6HKT - chains I and y of the 50 polymer chains in the assembly; structure by X-ray diffraction, 9.70 A resolution (very low resolution: no residue pairs are listed; an interface is given only as per-side residue counts).

Chain I:
Molecule: 1122-nt DNA strand
Sequence (1122 nucleotides; row label = number of the first residue in the row):
     1 ATCACCCTAT ACGCGGCCGC CCTGGAGAAT CCCGGTGCCG AGGCCGCTCA ATTGGTCGTA
    61 GACAGCTCTA GCACCGCTTA AACGCACGTA CGCGCTGTCC CCCGCGTTTT AACCGCCAAG
   121 GGGATTACTC CCTAGTCTCC AGGCACGTGT CAGATATATA CATCCTGTGC ATGTATTGAA
   181 CAGCCCCGAG ACCCTATACG CGGCCGCCCT GGAGAATCCC GGTGCCGAGG CCGCTCAATT
   241 GGTCGTAGAC AGCTCTAGCA CCGCTTAAAC GCACGTACGC GCTGTCCCCC GCGTTTTAAC
   301 CGCCAAGGGG ATTACTCCCT AGTCTCCAGG CACGTGTCAG ATATATACAT CCTGTGCATG
   361 TATTGAACAG CCCCGAGACC CTATACGCGG CCGCCCTGGA GAATCCCGGT GCCGAGGCCG
   421 CTCAATTGGT CGTAGACAGC TCTAGCACCG CTTAAACGCA CGTACGCGCT GTCCCCCGCG
   481 TTTTAACCGC CAAGGGGATT ACTCCCTAGT CTCCAGGCAC GTGTCAGATA TATACATCCT
   541 GTGCATGTAT TGAACAGCCC CGAGACCCTA TACGCGGCCG CCCTGGAGAA TCCCGGTGCC
   601 GAGGCCGCTC AATTGGTCGT AGACAGCTCT AGCACCGCTT AAACGCACGT ACGCGCTGTC
   661 CCCCGCGTTT TAACCGCCAA GGGGATTACT CCCTAGTCTC CAGGCACGTG TCAGATATAT
   721 ACATCCTGTG CATGTATTGA ACAGCCCCGA GACCCTATAC GCGGCCGCCC TGGAGAATCC
   781 CGGTGCCGAG GCCGCTCAAT TGGTCGTAGA CAGCTCTAGC ACCGCTTAAA CGCACGTACG
   841 CGCTGTCCCC CGCGTTTTAA CCGCCAAGGG GATTACTCCC TAGTCTCCAG GCACGTGTCA
   901 GATATATACA TCCTGTGCAT GTATTGAACA GCCCCGAGAC CCTATACGCG GCCGCCCTGG
   961 AGAATCCCGG TGCCGAGGCC GCTCAATTGG TCGTAGACAG CTCTAGCACC GCTTAAACGC
  1021 ACGTACGCGC TGTCCCCCGC GTTTTAACCG CCAAGGGGAT TACTCCCTAG TCTCCAGGCA
  1081 CGTGTCAGAT ATATACATCC TGTGCATGTA TTGAACAGCG AT

Chain y:
Name: Histone H3.1
Organism: Homo sapiens
UniProtKB: P68431 (H31_HUMAN); residues 0-135 here correspond to UniProt positions 1-136 (UniProt number = residue number + 1)
Amino-acid sequence (139 residues; row label = number of the first residue in the row; numbers below 1 keep their minus sign (Gly-3 is residue -3)):
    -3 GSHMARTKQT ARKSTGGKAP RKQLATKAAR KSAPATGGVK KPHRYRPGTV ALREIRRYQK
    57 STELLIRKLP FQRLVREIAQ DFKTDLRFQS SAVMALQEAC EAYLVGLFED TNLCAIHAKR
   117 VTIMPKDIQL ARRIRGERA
Unresolved in the structure: -3 to 37, 135
Differences from the reference sequence: expression tag (-3 to -1)
Curated features (UniProtKB/Swiss-Prot):
  - modified residue: Arg2 (Asymmetric dimethylarginine), Thr3 (Phosphothreonine), Lys4 (Allysine), Gln5 (5-glutamyl dopamine), Thr6 (Phosphothreonine), Arg8 (Citrulline), Lys9 (N6,N6,N6-trimethyllysine), Ser10 (ADP-ribosylserine), Thr11 (Phosphothreonine), Lys14 (N6-(2-hydroxyisobutyryl)lysine), Arg17 (Asymmetric dimethylarginine), Lys18 (N6-(2-hydroxyisobutyryl)lysine), Lys23 (N6-(2-hydroxyisobutyryl)lysine), Arg26 (Citrulline), Lys27 (N6,N6,N6-trimethyllysine), Ser28 (ADP-ribosylserine), Lys36 (N6,N6,N6-trimethyllysine), Lys37 (N6-methyllysine), Tyr41 (Phosphotyrosine), Lys56 (N6,N6,N6-trimethyllysine) and 8 more in UniProt
  - lipidation: Lys18 (N6-decanoyllysine)

Interface between chain I and chain y:
At this resolution (10 A) residue pairs are not listed: 12 residues of chain I and 18 of chain y lie at the interface.

In short:
Chain I and chain y form an interface of 12 and 18 residues respectively.
Chain I is a 1122-nt DNA strand and chain y is Histone H3.1 (Homo sapiens); the structure, Structure of an
H1-bound 6-nucleosome array, was determined by X-ray diffraction.
